7OCA - chains B and C of the 8 polymer chains in the assembly; structure by electron microscopy, 3.40 A resolution.

# Chain B
Name: Glutamate receptor 2
From: Rattus norvegicus
UniProt: P19491 (GRIA2_RAT), isoform P19491-2; residues -20 to 839 here correspond to UniProt positions 1-860 (UniProt number = residue number + 21)
Chain sequence (860 residues; numbered -20 to 839; the number before each row is that of its first residue; numbers below 1 keep their minus sign (Met-20 is residue -20)):
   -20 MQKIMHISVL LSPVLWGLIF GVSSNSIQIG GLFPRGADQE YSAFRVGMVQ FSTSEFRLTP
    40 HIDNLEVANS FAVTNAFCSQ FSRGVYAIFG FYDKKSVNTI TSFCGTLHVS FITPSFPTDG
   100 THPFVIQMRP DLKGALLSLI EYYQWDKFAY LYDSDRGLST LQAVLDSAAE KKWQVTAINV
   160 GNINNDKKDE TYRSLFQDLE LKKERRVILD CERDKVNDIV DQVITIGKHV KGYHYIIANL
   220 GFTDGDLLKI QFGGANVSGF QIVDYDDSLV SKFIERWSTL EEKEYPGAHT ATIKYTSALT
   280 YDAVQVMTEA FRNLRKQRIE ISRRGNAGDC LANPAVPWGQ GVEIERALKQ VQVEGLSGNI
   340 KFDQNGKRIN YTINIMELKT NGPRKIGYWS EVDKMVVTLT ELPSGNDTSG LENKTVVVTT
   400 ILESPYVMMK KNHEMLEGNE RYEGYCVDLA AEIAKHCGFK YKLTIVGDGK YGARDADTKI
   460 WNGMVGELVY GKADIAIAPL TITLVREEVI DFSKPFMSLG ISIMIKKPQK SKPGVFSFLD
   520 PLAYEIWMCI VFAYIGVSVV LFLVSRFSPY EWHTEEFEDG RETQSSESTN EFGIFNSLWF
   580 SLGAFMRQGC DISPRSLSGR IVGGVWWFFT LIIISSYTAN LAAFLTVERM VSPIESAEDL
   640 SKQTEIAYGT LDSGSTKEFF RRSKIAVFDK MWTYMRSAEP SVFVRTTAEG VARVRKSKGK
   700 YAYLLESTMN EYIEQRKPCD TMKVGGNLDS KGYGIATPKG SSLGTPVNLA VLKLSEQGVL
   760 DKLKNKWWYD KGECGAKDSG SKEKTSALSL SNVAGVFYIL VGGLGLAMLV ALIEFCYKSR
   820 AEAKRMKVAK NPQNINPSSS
Unresolved in the structure: -20 to 3, 379-395, 551-565, 776-780, 824-839
Construct notes: conflict Arg586 (Gln607 in P19491)
Cystine bridges: Cys57-Cys309, Cys718-Cys773
Covalently attached groups: N-acetylglucosamine (NAG) linked to Asn235, Asn349
Small-molecule neighbours:
  - E2Q (6-nitro-2,3-bis(oxidanylidene)-1,4-dihydrobenzo[f]quinoxaline-7-sulfonamide): Tyr450, Pro478, Thr480, Arg485, Ser654, Thr686, Glu705, Met708, Tyr732
  - 1,2-diacyl-sn-glycero-3-phosphocholine (PC1), molecule 1: Val514, Phe515, Tyr797, Ile798, Gly801, Gly802, Leu805
  - 1,2-diacyl-sn-glycero-3-phosphocholine (PC1), molecule 2: Phe515, Leu518, Tyr523, Phe574, Leu577, Trp578, Leu581, Ile798
  - 1,2-diacyl-sn-glycero-3-phosphocholine (PC1), molecule 3: Leu518, Tyr523, Trp526, Met527, Ile529, Val530, Tyr533, Leu581, Phe584, Met585
  - 1,2-diacyl-sn-glycero-3-phosphocholine (PC1), molecule 4: Val530, Tyr533, Ile534, Leu577
  - 1,2-diacyl-sn-glycero-3-phosphocholine (PC1), molecule 5: Val538, Phe541, Arg545, Gly572, Ile573
  - 1,2-diacyl-sn-glycero-3-phosphocholine (PC1), molecule 6: Ile573, Phe574, Leu577, Glu813
  - 1,2-diacyl-sn-glycero-3-phosphocholine (PC1), molecule 7: Arg599, Ile600, Gly603, Val604, Phe607
  - 1,2-diacyl-sn-glycero-3-phosphocholine (PC1), molecule 8: Tyr797, Val800, Gly801, Gly804, Met807
  - 1,2-diacyl-sn-glycero-3-phosphocholine (PC1), molecule 9: Val809, Ile812, Glu813, Tyr816
  - 1,2-diacyl-sn-glycero-3-phosphocholine (PC1), molecule 10: Leu811, Phe814, Cys815, Ser818
Swiss-Prot annotation at these positions:
  - binding site (L-glutamate): Pro478, Thr480, Arg485, Ser654, Thr655, Glu705
  - site: Arg453 (Interaction with the cone snail toxin Con-ikot-ikot), Ile633 (Crucial to convey clamshell closure to channel opening), Arg660 (Interaction with the cone snail toxin Con-ikot-ikot), Lys752 (Interaction with the cone snail toxin Con-ikot-ikot)
  - modified residue (Phosphoserine): Ser662, Ser696, Ser839
  - lipidation (S-palmitoyl cysteine): Cys589, Cys815
  - glycosylation (N-linked (GlcNAc...) asparagine): Asn235, Asn349, Asn385, Asn392

# Chain C
Name: Glutamate receptor 1
From: Rattus norvegicus
UniProt: P19490 (GRIA1_RAT), isoform P19490-2; the construct has insertions or renumbered stretches relative to UniProt, so the offset changes along the chain: -25 to -7 = UniProt 1-19; 2-889 = UniProt 20-907
Chain sequence (915 residues; numbered -25 to 889; the number before each row is that of its first residue; numbers below 1 keep their minus sign (Met-25 is residue -25)):
   -25 MPYIFAFFCT GFLGAVVGAD YKDDDDKNFP NNIQIGGLFP NQQSQEHAAF RFALSQLTEP
    35 PKLLPQIDIV NISDSFEMTY RFCSQFSKGV YAIFGFYERR TVNMLTSFCG ALHVCFITPS
    95 FPVDTSNQFV LQLRPELQEA LISIIDHYKW QTFVYIYDAD RGLSVLQRVL DTAAEKNWQV
   155 TAVNILTTTE EGYRMLFQDL EKKKERLVVV DCESERLNAI LGQIVKLEKN GIGYHYILAN
   215 LGFMDIDLNK FKESGANVTG FQLVNYTDTI PARIMQQWRT SDSRDHTRVD WKRPKYTSAL
   275 TYDGVKVMAE AFQSLRRQRI DISRRGNAGD CLANPAVPWG QGIDIQRALQ QVRFEGLTGN
   335 VQFNEKGRRT NYTLHVIEMK HDGIRKIGYW NEDDKFVPAA TDAQAGGDNS SVQNRTYIVT
   395 TILEDPYVML KKNANQFEGN DRYEGYCVEL AAEIAKHVGY SYRLEIVSDG KYGARDPDTK
   455 AWNGMVGELV YGRADVAVAP LTITLVREEV IDFSKPFMSL GISIMIKKPQ KSKPGVFSFL
   515 DPLAYEIWMC IVFAYIGVSV VLFLVSRFSP YEWHSEEFEE GRDQTTSDQS NEFGIFNSLW
   575 FSLGAFMQQG CDISPRSLSG RIVGGVWWFF TLIIISSYTA NLAAFLTVER MVSPIESAED
   635 LAKQTEIAYG TLEAGSTKEF FRRSKIAVFE KMWTYMKSAE PSVFVRTTEE GMIRVRKSKG
   695 KYAYLLESTM NEYIEQRKPC DTMKVGGNLD SKGYGIATPK GSALRGPVNL AVLKLSEQGV
   755 LDKLKSKWWY DKGECGSKDS GSKDKTSALS LSNVAGVFYI LIGGLGLAML VALIEFCYKS
   815 RSESKRMKGF CLIPQQSINE AIRTSTLPRN SGAGASGGGG SGENGRVVSQ DFPKSMQSIP
   875 CMSHSSGMPL GATGL
Unresolved in the structure: -25 to 2, 260-265, 374-386, 546-563, 773-778, 821-889
Construct notes: insertion (-6 to 1)
Cystine bridges: Cys57-Cys305, Cys714-Cys769
Covalently attached groups: glycan linked to Asn45; N-acetylglucosamine (NAG) linked to Asn231, Asn239, Asn345
Small-molecule neighbours:
  - E2Q (6-nitro-2,3-bis(oxidanylidene)-1,4-dihydrobenzo[f]quinoxaline-7-sulfonamide): Glu398, Tyr446, Pro474, Thr476, Arg481, Ser650, Thr682, Glu701, Met704, Tyr728
  - 1,2-diacyl-sn-glycero-3-phosphocholine (PC1), molecule 1: Val510, Phe511, Tyr793, Ile794, Gly797, Gly798, Leu801
  - 1,2-diacyl-sn-glycero-3-phosphocholine (PC1), molecule 2: Phe511, Leu514, Phe570, Leu573, Trp574, Leu577, Ile794
  - 1,2-diacyl-sn-glycero-3-phosphocholine (PC1), molecule 3: Leu514, Asp515, Tyr519, Trp522, Ile525, Val526, Tyr529, Leu577, Phe580, Met581
  - 1,2-diacyl-sn-glycero-3-phosphocholine (PC1), molecule 4: Tyr519, Val526, Tyr529
  - 1,2-diacyl-sn-glycero-3-phosphocholine (PC1), molecule 5: Val526, Ile530, Ile569
  - 1,2-diacyl-sn-glycero-3-phosphocholine (PC1), molecule 6: Tyr529, Ile569, Phe570, Leu573
  - 1,2-diacyl-sn-glycero-3-phosphocholine (PC1), molecule 7: Arg595, Ile596, Gly599, Val600, Phe603
  - 1,2-diacyl-sn-glycero-3-phosphocholine (PC1), molecule 8: Tyr793, Ile796, Gly797, Gly800, Met803, Leu804, Ala806, Leu807
  - 1,2-diacyl-sn-glycero-3-phosphocholine (PC1), molecule 9: Leu801, Val805, Ile808, Glu809, Tyr812
Swiss-Prot annotation at these positions:
  - motif: Ala886 to Leu889 (PDZ-binding)
  - binding site (L-glutamate): Pro474, Thr476, Arg481, Ser650, Thr651, Glu701
  - modified residue (Phosphoserine): Ser627, Ser692, Ser831, Ser845
  - lipidation (S-palmitoyl cysteine): Cys585, Cys811
  - glycosylation (N-linked (GlcNAc...) asparagine): Asn45, Asn231, Asn239, Asn345, Asn383, Asn388

# Chain B / chain C interface
Contacting residue pairs - 103 pairs, chain B then chain C:
  Asn48(B) with Ser81(C)
  Ser49(B) with Met78(C); Ser81(C), hydrogen bond (backbone-side chain)
  Phe50(B) with Ser81(C), hydrogen bond (backbone-side chain); Phe82(C), hydrophobic; Ala85(C), hydrophobic; Cys305(C); Ala310(C), hydrophobic
  Thr53(B) with Phe82(C)
  Asn54(B) with Leu306(C)
  Cys57(B) with Leu306(C), hydrophobic
  Lys73(B) with Asn77(C)
  Lys74(B) with Asn77(C); Thr99(C)
  Asn77(B) with Ser49(C); Arg74(C)
  Thr78(B) with Met78(C)
  Ser81(B) with Asp48(C); Ser49(C); Phe50(C)
  Phe82(B) with Phe50(C), hydrophobic
  Thr85(B) with Phe50(C)
  Tyr131(B) with Gln141(C)
  Leu137(B) with Leu137(C), hydrophobic; Gln141(C)
  Gln141(B) with Tyr131(C); Leu137(C)
  Ala148(B) with Thr155(C)
  Gln153(B) with Gln153(C)
  Thr155(B) with Ala148(C)
  Ala156(B) with Leu144(C)
  Asp177(B) with Glu149(C)
  Lys181(B) with Ala148(C)
  Cys309(B) with Phe50(C); Leu306(C), hydrophobic
  Leu310(B) with Phe50(C), hydrophobic; Cys57(C), hydrophobic
  Asn312(B) with Tyr54(C)
  Phe517(B) with Phe603(C), hydrophobic
  Phe574(B) with Arg590(C); Leu592(C), hydrophobic; Arg595(C)
  Asn575(B) with Arg595(C), hydrogen bond
  Trp578(B) with Ser588(C), hydrogen bond; Pro589(C); Arg595(C); Trp602(C), hydrophobic
  Gly582(B) with Trp602(C)
  Met585(B) with Trp602(C), hydrophobic; Phe603(C); Leu606(C), hydrophobic
  Gln587(B) with Ala579(C), hydrogen bond (side chain-backbone); Gln582(C); Gly584(C); Trp602(C)
  Ile613(B) with Leu606(C), hydrophobic
  Tyr616(B) with Ile607(C); Ser610(C)
  Thr617(B) with Ser610(C), hydrogen bond; Ala614(C)
  Leu620(B) with Ser611(C); Ala614(C), hydrophobic
  Ala621(B) with Ala614(C)
  Leu624(B) with Asn615(C); Ala618(C)
  Thr625(B) with Ala618(C)
  Thr784(B) with Ala618(C); Phe619(C); Val622(C)
  Ser785(B) with Asn615(C), hydrogen bond (backbone-side chain); Phe619(C)
  Ala786(B) with Asp515(C); Pro516(C); Asn615(C); Phe619(C)
  Leu787(B) with Pro516(C), hydrogen bond (backbone-backbone); Leu517(C), hydrophobic; Ala518(C), hydrogen bond (backbone-backbone); Ile521(C); Ser611(C); Asn615(C)
  Ser788(B) with Ile521(C)
  Leu789(B) with Ile521(C)
  Val792(B) with Ile521(C), hydrophobic
  Val795(B) with Ile607(C), hydrophobic
  Phe796(B) with Cys524(C), hydrophobic; Phe604(C), hydrophobic
  Leu799(B) with Ala528(C), hydrophobic; Val532(C), hydrophobic; Val600(C), hydrophobic; Trp601(C), hydrophobic
  Gly802(B) with Ile596(C)
  Leu803(B) with Val597(C), hydrophobic
  Ala806(B) with Ser593(C); Val597(C), hydrophobic
  Met807(B) with Val535(C), hydrophobic
  Val809(B) with Leu592(C), hydrophobic
  Ala810(B) with Val539(C), hydrophobic; Phe542(C)
  Phe814(B) with Phe542(C), hydrophobic; Pro544(C)
  Lys817(B) with Pro544(C), hydrogen bond (side chain-backbone); Tyr545(C)
Interface residues without a listed pair, chain B (68 interface residues in all): Leu86, Leu144, Asp145, Asn158, Ala314, Leu581, Arg586, Asp590, Lys783, Ile798, Glu813
Interface residues without a listed pair, chain C (82 interface residues in all): Thr53, Arg73, Leu86, Asp145, Asn151, Ala156, Asn158, Ala307, Ile525, Gly531, Leu538, Ser543, Gly578, Gln583, Ser591, Gly598, Gly599, Ile608, Thr613, Ala617, Thr621

# Summary
Chain B and chain C form an interface of 68 and 82 residues respectively; the contacts include 10 hydrogen
bonds. Among the polar pairs are Ser49(B)-Ser81(C), Phe50(B)-Ser81(C) and Asn575(B)-Arg595(C). One
1,2-diacyl-sn-glycero-3-phosphocholine molecule is bound between chain B and chain C.
Chain B is Glutamate receptor 2 and chain C is Glutamate receptor 1, both from Rattus norvegicus; the
structure, Resting state full-length GluA1/A2 heterotertramer in complex with TARP gamma 8 and CNIH2, was
determined by electron microscopy, deposited together with 7OCC, 7OCD, 7OCE and 7OCF.
